PDB entry 8JAP | electron microscopy, 3.81 A resolution | chains A and H of the 3 polymer chains in the assembly

[Chain A]
Name: Spike glycoprotein
From: Severe acute respiratory syndrome coronavirus 2
Reference sequence: P0DTC2 (SPIKE_SARS2); residues -317 to 222 here correspond to UniProt positions 1-540 (UniProt number = residue number + 318)
Amino-acid sequence (540 residues; row label = number of the first residue in the row; numbers below 1 keep their minus sign (Met-317 is residue -317)):
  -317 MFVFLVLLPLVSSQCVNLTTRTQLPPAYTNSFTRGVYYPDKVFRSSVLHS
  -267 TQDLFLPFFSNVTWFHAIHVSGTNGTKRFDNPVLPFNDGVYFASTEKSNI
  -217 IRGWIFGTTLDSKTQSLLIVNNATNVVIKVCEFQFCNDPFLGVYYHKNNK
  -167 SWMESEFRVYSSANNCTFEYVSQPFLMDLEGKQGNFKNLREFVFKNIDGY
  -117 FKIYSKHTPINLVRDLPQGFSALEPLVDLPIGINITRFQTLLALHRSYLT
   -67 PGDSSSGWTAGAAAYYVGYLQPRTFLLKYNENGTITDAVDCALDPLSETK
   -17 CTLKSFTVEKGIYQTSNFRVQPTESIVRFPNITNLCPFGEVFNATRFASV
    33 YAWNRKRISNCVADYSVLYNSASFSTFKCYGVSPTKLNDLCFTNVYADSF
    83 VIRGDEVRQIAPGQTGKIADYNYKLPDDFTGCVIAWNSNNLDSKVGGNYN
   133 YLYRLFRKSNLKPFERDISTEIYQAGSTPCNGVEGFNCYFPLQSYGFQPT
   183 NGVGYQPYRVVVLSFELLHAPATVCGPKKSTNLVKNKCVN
Disordered / not traced: -317 to 0, 167, 183-184
Disulfides: Cys18-Cys43, Cys61-Cys114, Cys73-Cys207, Cys162-Cys170
Covalent attachments: N-acetylglucosamine (NAG) linked to Asn13, Asn25
Swiss-Prot annotation at these positions:
  - region: Asn-38 to Cys-17 (Putative superantigen), Arg85 to Asp87 (Integrin-binding motif), Asn130 to Phe138 (Immunodominant HLA epitope recognized by the CD8+)
  - glycosylation: Asn-301 (N-linked (GlcNAc...) (complex) asparagine), Asn-257 (N-linked (GlcNAc...) (hybrid) asparagine), Asn-244 (N-linked (GlcNAc...) (complex) asparagine), Asn-196 (N-linked (GlcNAc...) (hybrid) asparagine), Asn-169 (N-linked (GlcNAc...) (complex) asparagine), Asn-153 (N-linked (GlcNAc...) (complex) asparagine), Asn-84 (N-linked (GlcNAc...) (high mannose) asparagine), Asn-36 (N-linked (GlcNAc...) (complex) asparagine), Thr5 (O-linked (GalNAc) threonine), Ser7 (O-linked (HexNAc...) serine), Asn13 (N-linked (GlcNAc...) (complex) asparagine), Asn25 (N-linked (GlcNAc...) (complex) asparagine)
What the authors report for this chain:
  - post-translational modification sites: Asn25

[Chain H]
Name: H chain of W328-6H2 Fab region
From: Homo sapiens
Notes: antibody fragment or engineered binder
Amino-acid sequence (107 residues; each row starts with the number of its first residue):
     1 QVQLVQSGSELKKPGASVTVSCKASGYSFPTHAMNWVRQAPGQGLEWMGW
    51 IPTYAGFTGRFVFSLDTSVSTAYLQISSLKADDTAVYYCARGHVLEWFQG
   101 TLVTVSS
Disordered / not traced: 74, 101
Disulfides: Cys22-Cys89

[Interface between chain A and chain H]
Pairs across the interface (13):
  Pro19(A) with Tyr27(H)
  Gly21(A) with Gln1(H), hydrogen bond (backbone-side chain)
  Glu22(A) with Ser25(H); Gly26(H); Tyr27(H)
  Asn25(A) with Gln1(H); His93(H); Val94(H)
  Ala26(A) with His93(H)
  Thr27(A) with Gly92(H), hydrogen bond (side chain-backbone); His93(H), hydrogen bond (backbone-backbone)
  Asn36(A) with Pro30(H)
  Arg39(A) with Tyr27(H)
Interface residues without a listed pair, chain A (9 interface residues in all): Arg28
Interface residues without a listed pair, chain H (12 interface residues in all): Val2, Thr31, Ala33, Leu95

[Overview]
Chain A and chain H form an interface of 9 and 12 residues respectively, with 3 hydrogen bonds. Polar contacts
include Gly21(A)-Gln1(H), Thr27(A)-Gly92(H) and Thr27(A)-His93(H). Covalently linked N-acetylglucosamine: at
Asn13(A) and Asn25(A). The paper reports a modification site at Asn25(A).
Chain A is Spike glycoprotein (Severe acute respiratory syndrome coronavirus 2) and chain H is H chain of
W328-6H2 Fab region (Homo sapiens); the structure, Cryo-EM structure of SARS-CoV-2 WT RBD in complex with
W328-6H2 (local refinement), was determined by electron microscopy (same publication as 8JAG and 8JAM).
